PDB entry 1H2F | X-ray diffraction, 2.00 A resolution | chain A

# Chain A
Molecule: Phosphatase
From: Bacillus stearothermophilus
Reference sequence: Q9ALU0 (Q9ALU0); residues 8-202 here correspond to UniProt positions 1-195 (UniProt number = residue number - 7)
Amino-acid sequence (207 residues; row label = number of the first residue in the row):
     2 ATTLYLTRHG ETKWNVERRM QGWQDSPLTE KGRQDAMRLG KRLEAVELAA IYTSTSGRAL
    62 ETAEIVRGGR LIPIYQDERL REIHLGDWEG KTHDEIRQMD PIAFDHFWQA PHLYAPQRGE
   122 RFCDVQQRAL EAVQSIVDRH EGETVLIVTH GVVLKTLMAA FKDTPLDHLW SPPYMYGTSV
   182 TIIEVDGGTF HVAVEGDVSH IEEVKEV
Disulfides: Cys124 forms a disulfide with the same residue of a neighbouring copy of this chain
Metal / ion sites: trivanadate V: His10, Glu83
Small-molecule neighbours: trivanadate (VA3): Arg9, His10, Asn16, Arg20, Met21, Gln22, Arg59, Glu83, Ile84, Leu86, His151, Gly152, Val153, Trp171, Val208

# In short
Ligands of chain A: trivanadate. His10 and Glu83 coordinate a trivanadate V ion.
Chain A is Phosphatase (Bacillus stearothermophilus); the structure, BACILLUS STEAROTHERMOPHILUS PHOE
(previously known as yhfr) in complex with trivanadate, was determined by X-ray diffraction together with 1H2E
from the same study.
